PDB entry 8ESW | electron microscopy, 3.30 A resolution | chains AN and S8 of the 43 polymer chains in the assembly

# Chain AN
Name: NADH dehydrogenase [ubiquinone] 1 alpha subcomplex subunit 12
From: Drosophila melanogaster
Reference sequence: Q9VQD7 (Q9VQD7_DROME); numbering as in UniProt (aligned over 1-142)
Amino-acid sequence (142 residues; row label = number of the first residue in the row):
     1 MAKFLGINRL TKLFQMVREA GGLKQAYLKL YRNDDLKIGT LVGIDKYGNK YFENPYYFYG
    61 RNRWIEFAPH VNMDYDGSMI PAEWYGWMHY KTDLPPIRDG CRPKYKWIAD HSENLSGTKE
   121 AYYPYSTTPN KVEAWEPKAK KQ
Disordered / not traced: 1-2, 140-142
Small-molecule neighbours: 1,2-diacyl-sn-glycero-3-phosphocholine (PC1): Tyr31, Arg32, Asp34, Met73, Tyr75

# Chain S8
Name: NADH dehydrogenase (ubiquinone) 23 kDa subunit
From: Drosophila melanogaster
Notes: EC 7.1.1.2
Reference sequence: Q9VF27 (NDUS8_DROME); residues 1-217 here = UniProt positions 1-217
Amino-acid sequence (217 residues; row label = number of the first residue in the row):
     1 MSLTMRIFTA SRNGQRLFGS HGARLLAAQR AEPKDIVEVP KGYVYVNNKE LSMEFADITD
    61 RAASTMFFGE LLRGFAVTLA HIFKEPATIN YPFEKGPLSP RFRGEHALRR YPSGEERCIA
   121 CKLCEAICPA QAITIEAEER ADGSRRTTRY DIDMTKCIYC GFCQEACPVD AIVEGPNFEF
   181 STETHEELLY NKEKLLCNGD KWESEIASNL QADHLYR
Disordered / not traced: 1-31
Bound ions: 4Fe-4S cluster Fe site 1: His106, Cys128, Cys157, Cys160, Cys163; 4Fe-4S cluster Fe site 2: Cys118, Cys121, Cys124, Cys167
Small-molecule neighbours:
  - 1,2-diacyl-sn-glycero-3-phosphocholine (PC1): Thr65, Met66, Phe67, Phe68, Leu71, Leu72, Phe75
  - 4Fe-4S cluster (SF4), molecule 1: His106, Cys128, Pro129, Ile133, Ile152, Cys157, Ile158, Tyr159, Cys160, Gly161, Phe162, Cys163, Glu174
  - 4Fe-4S cluster (SF4), molecule 2: Leu108, Cys118, Ile119, Ala120, Cys121, Lys122, Leu123, Cys124, Ile135, Tyr150, Ala166, Cys167, Pro168, Val169, Ala171, Ile172
Swiss-Prot annotation at these positions:
  - binding site ([4Fe-4S] cluster): Cys118, Cys121, Cys124, Cys128, Cys157, Cys160, Cys163, Cys167

# Interface between chain AN and chain S8
Pairs across the interface (86):
  Arg32(AN) - Phe93(S8)
  Asn33(AN) - Phe93(S8)
  Asp34(AN) - Asn90(S8)
  Asp34(AN) - Phe93(S8)
  Lys37(AN) - Glu94(S8)
  Phe58(AN) - Pro86(S8)
  Phe58(AN) - Ala87(S8)  hydrophobic
  Gly60(AN) - Glu94(S8)
  Arg61(AN) - Thr88(S8)  hydrogen bond (side chain-backbone)
  Arg61(AN) - Glu94(S8)  salt bridge
  Arg63(AN) - Glu94(S8)
  Trp64(AN) - Phe93(S8)
  Trp64(AN) - Glu94(S8)
  Ile65(AN) - Phe93(S8)  hydrogen bond (backbone-backbone)
  Phe67(AN) - Phe93(S8)  hydrophobic
  Tyr75(AN) - Pro92(S8)  hydrophobic
  Tyr75(AN) - Phe93(S8)
  Gly77(AN) - Lys95(S8)
  Gly77(AN) - Glu179(S8)
  Ile80(AN) - Lys95(S8)
  Ala82(AN) - Lys201(S8)
  Ala82(AN) - Trp202(S8)  hydrophobic
  Ala82(AN) - Glu205(S8)
  Tyr85(AN) - Pro176(S8)
  Tyr85(AN) - Phe178(S8)
  Tyr85(AN) - Glu179(S8)  hydrogen bond
  Tyr85(AN) - Trp202(S8)  hydrophobic
  Gly86(AN) - Glu205(S8)  hydrogen bond (backbone-side chain)
  Met88(AN) - Phe93(S8)
  Met88(AN) - Lys95(S8)
  His89(AN) - Lys95(S8)
  His89(AN) - Gly96(S8)
  His89(AN) - Pro97(S8)
  His89(AN) - Leu98(S8)  hydrogen bond (backbone-backbone)
  His89(AN) - Phe178(S8)
  Tyr90(AN) - Lys95(S8)
  Tyr90(AN) - Pro97(S8)  hydrophobic
  Lys91(AN) - Leu98(S8)
  Lys91(AN) - Ser99(S8)
  Lys91(AN) - Pro176(S8)
  Lys91(AN) - Glu205(S8)
  Lys91(AN) - Asn209(S8)  hydrogen bond
  Thr92(AN) - Ser208(S8)
  Cys101(AN) - Gln211(S8)
  Arg102(AN) - Ser204(S8)  hydrogen bond (side chain-backbone)
  Arg102(AN) - Glu205(S8)  salt bridge
  Arg102(AN) - Ser208(S8)
  Pro103(AN) - Ser204(S8)
  Pro103(AN) - Ala207(S8)  hydrophobic
  Tyr105(AN) - Pro112(S8)
  Trp107(AN) - Arg110(S8)
  Trp107(AN) - Tyr111(S8)
  Trp107(AN) - Pro112(S8)
  Trp107(AN) - Gly114(S8)
  Trp107(AN) - Asp200(S8)
  Trp107(AN) - Glu203(S8)
  Ile108(AN) - Asp200(S8)
  Ile108(AN) - Glu203(S8)
  Ala109(AN) - Asp200(S8)  hydrogen bond (backbone-backbone)
  Ala109(AN) - Lys201(S8)
  His111(AN) - Lys201(S8)
  His111(AN) - Trp202(S8)
  Ser112(AN) - Lys201(S8)  hydrogen bond (backbone-side chain)
  Asn114(AN) - Ser181(S8)  hydrogen bond (side chain-backbone)
  Ser116(AN) - Thr182(S8)
  Ser116(AN) - Glu183(S8)  hydrogen bond (side chain-backbone)
  Ser116(AN) - Glu187(S8)  hydrogen bond
  Gly117(AN) - Glu183(S8)
  Ala121(AN) - Glu187(S8)
  Tyr122(AN) - Glu187(S8)
  Tyr122(AN) - Leu189(S8)  hydrogen bond (side chain-backbone)
  Tyr122(AN) - Tyr190(S8)
  Tyr122(AN) - Asn191(S8)  hydrogen bond (side chain-backbone)
  Tyr122(AN) - Lys194(S8)
  Tyr123(AN) - Glu186(S8)
  Pro124(AN) - Glu186(S8)
  Pro124(AN) - Leu189(S8)
  Tyr125(AN) - Asn191(S8)  hydrogen bond (backbone-side chain)
  Tyr125(AN) - Glu193(S8)
  Ser126(AN) - Arg149(S8)  hydrogen bond
  Thr127(AN) - Thr148(S8)
  Thr127(AN) - Asn191(S8)  hydrogen bond
  Thr127(AN) - Glu193(S8)
  Thr128(AN) - Glu136(S8)
  Thr128(AN) - Thr148(S8)
  Thr128(AN) - Arg149(S8)  hydrogen bond
Also at the interface, not in a pair above, chain AN (47 interface residues in all): Asp35, Ser78, Pro81, Glu83, Asp110
Also at the interface, not in a pair above, chain S8 (49 interface residues in all): Ile89, Tyr91, Pro100, Asn177, Phe180, Thr184, Gly199

# In short
47 residues of chain AN and 49 residues of chain S8 are in contact, with 18 hydrogen bonds and 2 salt bridges.
Among the polar pairs are Arg61(AN)-Glu94(S8), Arg102(AN)-Glu205(S8) and Arg61(AN)-Thr88(S8). Bound to chain
AN: 1,2-diacyl-sn-glycero-3-phosphocholine. Bound to chain S8: 4Fe-4S cluster and
1,2-diacyl-sn-glycero-3-phosphocholine.
Chain AN is NADH dehydrogenase [ubiquinone] 1 alpha subcomplex subunit 12 and chain S8 is NADH dehydrogenase
(ubiquinone) 23 kDa subunit, both from Drosophila melanogaster; the structure, Structure of mitochondrial
complex I from Drosophila melanogaster, Flexible-class 1, was determined by electron microscopy together with
8ESZ from the same study.
